Entry 8QBV (electron microscopy, 3.78 A resolution); this record covers chain A.

== Chain A ==
Protein: Membrane-associated protein Vipp1
Source organism: Nostoc punctiforme
Notes: engineered mutation(s): Alpha helix 6 (aa220-258) is deleted
UniProt: B2J6D9 (VIPP1_NOSP7); residues 1-217 here = UniProt positions 1-217
Amino-acid sequence (217 residues; row label = number of the first residue in the row):
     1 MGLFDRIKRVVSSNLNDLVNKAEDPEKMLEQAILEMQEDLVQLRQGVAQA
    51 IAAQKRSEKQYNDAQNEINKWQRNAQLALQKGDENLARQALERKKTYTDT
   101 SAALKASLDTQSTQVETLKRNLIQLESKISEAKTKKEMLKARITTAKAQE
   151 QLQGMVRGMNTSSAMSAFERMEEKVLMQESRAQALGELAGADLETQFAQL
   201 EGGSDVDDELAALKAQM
Curated features (UniProtKB/Swiss-Prot):
  - mutagenesis: F197 to L200 (Forms fewer rings and filaments with uniform diameter, loss of tilting during oligomerization)

== Overview ==
From UniProt: 5 mutagenesis sites.
Chain A is Membrane-associated protein Vipp1 (Nostoc punctiforme); the structure, Cryo-EM structure of
Vipp1-deltaH6_aa1-219 helical filament with lattice 2 (Vipp1-deltaH6_L2), was determined by electron
microscopy, deposited together with 8QBR, 8QBS and 8QBW.
